Entry 1OHY (X-ray diffraction, 2.80 A resolution); this record covers chains A and B.

== Chain A (and B) ==
Name: 4-aminobutyrate aminotransferase
Organism: Sus scrofa
Notes: EC 2.6.1.19; chain B of this document is another copy of the same molecule, construct and numbering; everything in this record applies to it too
UniProt: P80147 (GABT_PIG); residues 1-472 here correspond to UniProt positions 29-500 (UniProt number = residue number + 28)
Amino-acid sequence (472 residues; each row starts with the number of its first residue):
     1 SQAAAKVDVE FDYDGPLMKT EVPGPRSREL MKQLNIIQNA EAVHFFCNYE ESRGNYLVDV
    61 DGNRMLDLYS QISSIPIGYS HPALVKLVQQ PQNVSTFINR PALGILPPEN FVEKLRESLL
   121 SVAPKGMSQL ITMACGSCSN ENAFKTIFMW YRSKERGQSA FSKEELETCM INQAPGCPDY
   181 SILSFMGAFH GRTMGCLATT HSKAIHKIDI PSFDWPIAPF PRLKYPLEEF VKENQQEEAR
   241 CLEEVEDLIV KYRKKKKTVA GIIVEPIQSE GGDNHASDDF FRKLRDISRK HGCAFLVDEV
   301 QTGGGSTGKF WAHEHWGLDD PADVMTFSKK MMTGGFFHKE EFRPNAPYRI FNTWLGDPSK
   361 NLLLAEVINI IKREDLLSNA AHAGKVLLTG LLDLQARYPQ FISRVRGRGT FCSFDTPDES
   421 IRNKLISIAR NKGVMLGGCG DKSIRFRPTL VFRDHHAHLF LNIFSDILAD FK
Unresolved in the structure: 1-10, 472
Glycans and other covalent adducts: (4E)-4-aminohex-4-enoic acid (GEG) linked to Lys-329
Bound ions: 2Fe-2S cluster Fe: Cys-135, Cys-138 (shared with Cys-135(B), Cys-138(B) of chain B)
Small-molecule neighbours:
  - 2Fe-2S cluster (FES): Ala-134, Cys-135, Ser-137, Cys-138
  - (4E)-4-aminohex-4-enoic acid / pyridoxal phosphate, molecule 1: Ile-72, Cys-135, Gly-136, Ser-137, Asn-140, Phe-189, His-190, Gly-191, Arg-192, Glu-265, Glu-270, Asp-298, Val-300, Gln-301, Ser-328
  - (4E)-4-aminohex-4-enoic acid / pyridoxal phosphate, molecule 2: Phe-351, Asn-352, Thr-353
Swiss-Prot annotation at these positions:
  - binding site ([2Fe-2S] cluster): Cys-135, Cys-138
  - binding site (pyridoxal 5'-phosphate): Gly-136, Ser-137, Thr-353
  - binding site (substrate): Arg-192
  - modified residue: Lys-203 (N6-succinyllysine), Lys-224 (N6-acetyllysine), Lys-251 (N6-acetyllysine), Lys-290 (N6-acetyllysine), Lys-329 (N6-(pyridoxal phosphate)lysine), Lys-385 (N6-acetyllysine), Lys-424 (N6-acetyllysine), Lys-442 (N6-acetyllysine)
Reported in the primary citation:
  - binding site for (4E)-4-aminohex-4-enoic acid: Ile-72, Arg-192, Lys-329
  - 2Fe-2S cluster coordination: Cys-135
  - conformationally variable residues: Phe-189, Arg-192
  - catalytic residues: Lys-329

== How chain A and chain B interact ==
Pairs across the interface (240):
  Leu-30(A) / Glu-109(B)
  Gln-33(A) / Arg-116(B)  hydrogen bond
  Leu-34(A) / Phe-111(B)  hydrophobic
  Leu-34(A) / Val-112(B)  hydrophobic
  Asn-35(A) / Arg-343(B)  hydrogen bond (backbone-side chain)
  Ile-36(A) / Gln-129(B)  hydrogen bond (backbone-side chain)
  Ile-36(A) / Arg-343(B)
  Ile-37(A) / Val-112(B)  hydrophobic
  Ile-37(A) / Leu-120(B)  hydrophobic
  Ile-37(A) / Ser-128(B)
  Ile-37(A) / Gln-129(B)  hydrogen bond (backbone-side chain)
  Ile-37(A) / Leu-130(B)  hydrogen bond (backbone-backbone)
  Gln-38(A) / Gln-129(B)
  Gln-38(A) / Leu-130(B)  hydrogen bond (side chain-backbone)
  Gln-38(A) / Ile-131(B)
  Gln-38(A) / Arg-343(B)  hydrogen bond (backbone-side chain)
  Asn-39(A) / Arg-343(B)
  Asn-39(A) / Pro-344(B)  hydrogen bond (side chain-backbone)
  Asn-39(A) / Asn-345(B)
  Asn-39(A) / Ala-346(B)
  Asn-39(A) / Pro-347(B)
  Glu-41(A) / Pro-347(B)
  Ala-42(A) / Gly-104(B)
  Ala-42(A) / Ile-105(B)
  Ala-42(A) / Pro-347(B)
  Ala-42(A) / Tyr-348(B)
  Val-43(A) / Gly-104(B)
  Val-43(A) / Ile-105(B)
  Val-43(A) / Pro-107(B)
  His-44(A) / Ile-105(B)  hydrogen bond (backbone-backbone)
  His-44(A) / Leu-106(B)
  His-44(A) / Tyr-348(B)
  Phe-45(A) / Ile-105(B)
  Phe-45(A) / Leu-106(B)  hydrophobic
  Phe-45(A) / Pro-107(B)
  Phe-46(A) / Pro-107(B)
  Phe-46(A) / Pro-108(B)
  Phe-46(A) / Glu-109(B)
  Cys-47(A) / Leu-106(B)  hydrophobic
  Cys-47(A) / Pro-107(B)  hydrogen bond (backbone-backbone)
  Cys-47(A) / Pro-108(B)
  Cys-47(A) / Glu-109(B)  hydrogen bond (backbone-backbone)
  Tyr-49(A) / Ser-95(B)
  Tyr-49(A) / Asn-99(B)  hydrogen bond (backbone-side chain)
  Tyr-49(A) / Pro-101(B)
  Tyr-49(A) / Leu-106(B)  hydrogen bond (side chain-backbone)
  Tyr-49(A) / Pro-108(B)  hydrophobic
  Glu-50(A) / Ser-95(B)  hydrogen bond (backbone-side chain)
  Val-60(A) / Glu-109(B)
  Tyr-69(A) / Ile-105(B)  hydrophobic
  Gln-71(A) / Pro-101(B)
  Gln-71(A) / Ala-102(B)  hydrogen bond (side chain-backbone)
  Gln-71(A) / Leu-106(B)
  Ile-72(A) / Ala-102(B)  hydrophobic
  Ile-72(A) / Ile-105(B)  hydrophobic
  Ser-74(A) / Trp-354(B)
  Ile-75(A) / Arg-100(B)
  Tyr-79(A) / Asn-99(B)
  Ser-80(A) / Ile-98(B)
  Ser-80(A) / Asn-99(B)  hydrogen bond (backbone-side chain)
  Leu-84(A) / Ile-98(B)
  Val-85(A) / Ile-98(B)  hydrophobic
  Val-88(A) / Ile-98(B)  hydrophobic
  Ser-95(A) / Tyr-49(B)
  Ser-95(A) / Glu-50(B)  hydrogen bond (side chain-backbone)
  Phe-97(A) / Phe-97(B)  hydrophobic
  Phe-97(A) / Leu-363(B)
  Ile-98(A) / Ser-80(B)
  Ile-98(A) / Leu-84(B)
  Ile-98(A) / Val-85(B)  hydrophobic
  Ile-98(A) / Val-88(B)  hydrophobic
  Asn-99(A) / Tyr-49(B)  hydrogen bond (side chain-backbone)
  Asn-99(A) / Tyr-79(B)
  Asn-99(A) / Ser-80(B)  hydrogen bond (side chain-backbone)
  Arg-100(A) / Ile-75(B)
  Arg-100(A) / Lys-360(B)
  Pro-101(A) / Tyr-49(B)
  Pro-101(A) / Gln-71(B)
  Ala-102(A) / Gln-71(B)  hydrogen bond (backbone-side chain)
  Ala-102(A) / Ile-72(B)  hydrophobic
  Gly-104(A) / Ala-42(B)
  Gly-104(A) / Val-43(B)
  Ile-105(A) / Ala-42(B)
  Ile-105(A) / Val-43(B)
  Ile-105(A) / His-44(B)  hydrogen bond (backbone-backbone)
  Ile-105(A) / Phe-45(B)
  Ile-105(A) / Tyr-69(B)  hydrophobic
  Ile-105(A) / Ile-72(B)  hydrophobic
  Leu-106(A) / His-44(B)
  Leu-106(A) / Phe-45(B)
  Leu-106(A) / Cys-47(B)  hydrophobic
  Leu-106(A) / Tyr-49(B)  hydrogen bond (backbone-side chain)
  Leu-106(A) / Gln-71(B)
  Pro-107(A) / Val-43(B)
  Pro-107(A) / Phe-45(B)
  Pro-107(A) / Phe-46(B)
  Pro-107(A) / Cys-47(B)  hydrogen bond (backbone-backbone)
  Pro-108(A) / Phe-46(B)
  Pro-108(A) / Cys-47(B)
  Pro-108(A) / Tyr-49(B)  hydrophobic
  Glu-109(A) / Leu-30(B)
  Glu-109(A) / Phe-46(B)
  Glu-109(A) / Cys-47(B)  hydrogen bond (backbone-backbone)
  Glu-109(A) / Val-60(B)
  Phe-111(A) / Leu-34(B)  hydrophobic
  Val-112(A) / Ile-37(B)  hydrophobic
  Arg-116(A) / Gln-33(B)  hydrogen bond
  Leu-120(A) / Ile-37(B)  hydrophobic
  Gln-129(A) / Ile-36(B)  hydrogen bond (side chain-backbone)
  Gln-129(A) / Ile-37(B)
  Gln-129(A) / Gln-38(B)
  Leu-130(A) / Ile-37(B)  hydrogen bond (backbone-backbone)
  Leu-130(A) / Gln-38(B)  hydrogen bond (backbone-side chain)
  Ile-131(A) / Gln-38(B)
  Ala-134(A) / Trp-354(B)
  Glu-141(A) / Thr-193(B)
  Glu-141(A) / Met-194(B)  hydrogen bond (side chain-backbone)
  Phe-144(A) / Met-194(B)  hydrophobic
  Lys-145(A) / Arg-192(B)  hydrogen bond (side chain-backbone)
  Lys-145(A) / Ile-210(B)
  Phe-148(A) / Met-194(B)  hydrophobic
  Phe-148(A) / Asp-209(B)
  Phe-148(A) / Pro-211(B)
  Met-149(A) / Ile-210(B)  hydrophobic
  Arg-152(A) / Asp-209(B)  salt bridge
  Arg-156(A) / Asp-209(B)  salt bridge
  Phe-161(A) / Ile-205(B)  hydrophobic
  Phe-161(A) / Ile-208(B)  hydrophobic
  Phe-161(A) / Asp-209(B)
  Leu-166(A) / Ala-204(B)
  Leu-166(A) / Ile-208(B)  hydrophobic
  Cys-169(A) / Ala-204(B)  hydrophobic
  Cys-169(A) / Lys-207(B)
  Cys-169(A) / Ile-208(B)  hydrophobic
  Met-170(A) / Met-186(B)  hydrophobic
  Met-170(A) / His-201(B)  hydrogen bond (backbone-side chain)
  Met-170(A) / Ser-202(B)
  Met-170(A) / Lys-203(B)
  Met-170(A) / Ala-204(B)  hydrogen bond (side chain-backbone)
  Ile-171(A) / Met-186(B)  hydrophobic
  Ile-171(A) / Ile-217(B)  hydrophobic
  Asn-172(A) / Ala-198(B)  hydrogen bond (side chain-backbone)
  Asn-172(A) / His-201(B)
  Asn-172(A) / Lys-207(B)  hydrogen bond
  Asn-172(A) / Ser-212(B)  hydrogen bond
  Asn-172(A) / Phe-213(B)  hydrogen bond (side chain-backbone)
  Gly-176(A) / Asp-209(B)  hydrogen bond (backbone-backbone)
  Cys-177(A) / Ile-210(B)
  Cys-177(A) / Ser-212(B)
  Pro-178(A) / Asp-209(B)
  Pro-178(A) / Ile-210(B)
  Pro-178(A) / Pro-211(B)
  Tyr-180(A) / Pro-211(B)
  Met-186(A) / Met-170(B)  hydrophobic
  Met-186(A) / Ile-171(B)  hydrophobic
  Arg-192(A) / Lys-145(B)  hydrogen bond (backbone-side chain)
  Arg-192(A) / Tyr-348(B)  hydrogen bond (side chain-backbone)
  Arg-192(A) / Arg-349(B)
  Arg-192(A) / Phe-351(B)  hydrogen bond (side chain-backbone)
  Thr-193(A) / Glu-141(B)
  Met-194(A) / Glu-141(B)  hydrogen bond (backbone-side chain)
  Met-194(A) / Phe-144(B)  hydrophobic
  Met-194(A) / Phe-148(B)  hydrophobic
  Met-194(A) / Gly-195(B)
  Met-194(A) / Trp-215(B)  hydrophobic
  Gly-195(A) / Met-194(B)
  Ala-198(A) / Asn-172(B)  hydrogen bond (backbone-side chain)
  His-201(A) / Met-170(B)  hydrogen bond (side chain-backbone)
  His-201(A) / Asn-172(B)
  Ser-202(A) / Met-170(B)
  Lys-203(A) / Met-170(B)
  Ala-204(A) / Leu-166(B)
  Ala-204(A) / Cys-169(B)  hydrophobic
  Ala-204(A) / Met-170(B)  hydrogen bond (backbone-side chain)
  Ile-205(A) / Phe-161(B)  hydrophobic
  Ile-205(A) / Arg-349(B)
  His-206(A) / Tyr-348(B)
  Lys-207(A) / Cys-169(B)
  Lys-207(A) / Asn-172(B)  hydrogen bond
  Ile-208(A) / Phe-161(B)  hydrophobic
  Ile-208(A) / Glu-165(B)
  Ile-208(A) / Leu-166(B)  hydrophobic
  Ile-208(A) / Cys-169(B)  hydrophobic
  Ile-208(A) / Gly-176(B)
  Ile-208(A) / Arg-349(B)  hydrogen bond (backbone-side chain)
  Asp-209(A) / Phe-148(B)
  Asp-209(A) / Arg-152(B)  salt bridge
  Asp-209(A) / Arg-156(B)  salt bridge
  Asp-209(A) / Gly-176(B)  hydrogen bond (backbone-backbone)
  Asp-209(A) / Pro-178(B)
  Asp-209(A) / Arg-349(B)  salt bridge
  Ile-210(A) / Lys-145(B)
  Ile-210(A) / Met-149(B)  hydrophobic
  Ile-210(A) / Cys-177(B)
  Ile-210(A) / Pro-178(B)
  Pro-211(A) / Phe-148(B)
  Pro-211(A) / Pro-178(B)
  Pro-211(A) / Tyr-180(B)
  Ser-212(A) / Asn-172(B)  hydrogen bond
  Ser-212(A) / Cys-177(B)
  Ser-212(A) / Phe-213(B)
  Phe-213(A) / Asn-172(B)  hydrogen bond (backbone-side chain)
  Phe-213(A) / Ser-212(B)
  Phe-213(A) / Phe-213(B)  hydrophobic
  Trp-215(A) / Met-194(B)  hydrophobic
  Ile-217(A) / Ile-171(B)  hydrophobic
  Ser-328(A) / Trp-354(B)
  Lys-329(A) / Thr-353(B)
  Lys-329(A) / Trp-354(B)
  Met-332(A) / Trp-354(B)
  Arg-343(A) / Asn-35(B)  hydrogen bond (side chain-backbone)
  Arg-343(A) / Ile-36(B)
  Arg-343(A) / Gln-38(B)  hydrogen bond (side chain-backbone)
  Arg-343(A) / Asn-39(B)
  Pro-344(A) / Asn-39(B)  hydrogen bond (backbone-side chain)
  Asn-345(A) / Asn-39(B)
  Ala-346(A) / Asn-39(B)
  Pro-347(A) / Asn-39(B)
  Pro-347(A) / Glu-41(B)
  Pro-347(A) / Ala-42(B)
  Tyr-348(A) / Ala-42(B)
  Tyr-348(A) / His-44(B)
  Tyr-348(A) / Arg-192(B)  hydrogen bond (backbone-side chain)
  Tyr-348(A) / Ile-205(B)
  Tyr-348(A) / His-206(B)
  Arg-349(A) / Arg-192(B)
  Arg-349(A) / Ile-205(B)
  Arg-349(A) / Ile-208(B)  hydrogen bond (side chain-backbone)
  Arg-349(A) / Asp-209(B)  salt bridge
  Phe-351(A) / Arg-192(B)  hydrogen bond (backbone-side chain)
  Thr-353(A) / Lys-329(B)
  Trp-354(A) / Ser-74(B)
  Trp-354(A) / Ala-134(B)
  Trp-354(A) / Ser-328(B)
  Trp-354(A) / Lys-329(B)
  Trp-354(A) / Met-332(B)
  Asp-357(A) / Lys-360(B)  salt bridge
  Lys-360(A) / Arg-100(B)
  Lys-360(A) / Asp-357(B)  salt bridge
  Leu-363(A) / Phe-97(B)
Also at the interface, not in a pair above, chain A (116 interface residues in all): Ala-40, Leu-57, His-81, Gln-92, Val-94, Thr-96, Ser-128, Cys-135, Cys-138, Glu-165, Leu-197, Ser-359, Met-435
Also at the interface, not in a pair above, chain B (116 interface residues in all): Ala-40, Leu-57, His-81, Gln-92, Val-94, Thr-96, Cys-135, Cys-138, Leu-197, Ser-359, Met-435

== Summary ==
Chain A and chain B each contribute 116 residues to their interface, with 55 hydrogen bonds and 8 salt
bridges. Polar contacts include Arg-152(A)/Asp-209(B), Arg-156(A)/Asp-209(B) and Asp-209(A)/Arg-349(B).
Ligands of chain A: (4E)-4-aminohex-4-enoic acid / pyridoxal phosphate and 2Fe-2S cluster. From the paper: the
catalytic residue Lys-329(A); a binding site for (4E)-4-aminohex-4-enoic acid at Ile-72(A), Arg-192(A) and
Lys-329(A).
Chain A and chain B are both 4-aminobutyrate aminotransferase (Sus scrofa); the structure,
4-AMINOBUTYRATE-AMINOTRANSFERASE inactivated by gamma-ethynyl GABA, was determined by X-ray diffraction,
deposited together with 1OHV and 1OHW.
